4O3S - chains A and P of the 3 polymer chains in the assembly; structure by X-ray diffraction, 1.72 A resolution.

# Chain A
Name: DNA polymerase eta
Source organism: Homo sapiens
Notes: EC 2.7.7.7
UniProt: Q9Y253 (POLH_HUMAN); residue numbers follow UniProt; this construct covers 1-432
Amino-acid sequence (432 residues; numbered 1 to 432; the number before each row is that of its first residue):
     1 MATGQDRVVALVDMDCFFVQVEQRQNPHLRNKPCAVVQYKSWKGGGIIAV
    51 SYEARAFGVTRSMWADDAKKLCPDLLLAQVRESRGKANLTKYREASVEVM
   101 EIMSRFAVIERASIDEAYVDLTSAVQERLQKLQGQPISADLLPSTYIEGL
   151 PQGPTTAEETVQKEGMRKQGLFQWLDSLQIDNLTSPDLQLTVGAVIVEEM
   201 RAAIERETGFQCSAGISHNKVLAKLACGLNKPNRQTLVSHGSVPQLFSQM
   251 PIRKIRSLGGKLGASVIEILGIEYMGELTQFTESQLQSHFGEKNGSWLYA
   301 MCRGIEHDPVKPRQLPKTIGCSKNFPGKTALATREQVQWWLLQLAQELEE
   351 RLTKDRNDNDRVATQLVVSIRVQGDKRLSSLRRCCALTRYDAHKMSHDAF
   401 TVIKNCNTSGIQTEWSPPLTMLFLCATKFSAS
Not modelled in the structure: 155-159
Bound ions: Mg2+ site 1: Asp13, Met14, Asp115 (together with 0KX); Mg2+ site 2: Asp13, Asp115, Glu116 (together with 0KX) (shared with DC8(P) of chain P)
Ligand contacts: 0KX (2'-deoxy-5'-O-[(R)-hydroxy{[(R)-hydroxy(phosphonooxy)phosphoryl]amino}phosphoryl]cytidine): Asp13, Met14, Asp15, Cys16, Phe17, Phe18, Ile48, Ala49, Tyr52, Arg55, Arg61, Ile114, Asp115, Glu116, Lys231
Curated features (UniProtKB/Swiss-Prot):
  - binding site (Mg(2+)): Asp13, Met14, Asp115, Glu116
  - binding site (Mn(2+)): Asp13, Met14, Asp115, Glu116
  - binding site (a 2'-deoxyribonucleoside 5'-triphosphate): Arg61
What the authors report for this chain:
  - binding site for 0KX: Arg61
  - binding site for the 12-nt DNA strand: Gln38
  - specificity-determining residues: Arg61 (proposed by the authors, not directly observed)

# Chain P
Molecule: 8-nt DNA strand
Sequence (8 nucleotides; numbered 1 to 8; the number before each row is that of its first residue):
     1 AGCGTCAC
Bound ions: Mg2+: DC8 (together with 0KX) (shared with Asp13(A), Asp115(A), Glu116(A) of chain A)

# How chain A and chain P interact
Residue-residue contacts - 21 pairs, chain A then chain P:
  Ser113(A) - DC8(P)  hydrogen bond to the phosphate
  Asp115(A) - DC8(P)  phosphate contact
  Glu116(A) - DC8(P)  phosphate contact
  Lys224(A) - DC8(P)  salt bridge to the phosphate
  Ile255(A) - DA7(P)  phosphate contact
  Arg256(A) - DA7(P)  phosphate contact
  Ser257(A) - DC6(P)  phosphate contact
  Ser257(A) - DA7(P)  hydrogen bond to the phosphate
  Leu258(A) - DA7(P)  hydrogen bond to the phosphate
  Gly259(A) - DA7(P)  hydrogen bond to the phosphate
  Gly260(A) - DC6(P)  phosphate contact
  Gly260(A) - DA7(P)  phosphate contact
  Lys261(A) - DT5(P)  salt bridge to the phosphate
  Lys261(A) - DC6(P)  hydrogen bond to the phosphate
  Leu262(A) - DC6(P)  hydrogen bond to the phosphate
  Arg377(A) - DG4(P)  phosphate contact
  Leu381(A) - DC3(P)  phosphate contact
  Arg382(A) - DG2(P)  sugar contact
  Arg382(A) - DC3(P)  hydrogen bond to the phosphate
  Arg383(A) - DG2(P)  phosphate contact
  Cys384(A) - DG2(P)  hydrogen bond to the phosphate
Also at the interface, not in a pair above, chain A (22 interface residues in all): Asp13, Gln365, Leu378, Ser379, Ser380
Also at the interface, not in a pair above, chain P (8 interface residues in all): DA1

# Summary
The interface between chain A and chain P involves 22 residues on one side and 8 on the other; the contacts
include 8 hydrogen bonds and 2 salt bridges. Polar pairs include Ser113(A)-DC8(P), Ser257(A)-DA7(P) and
Leu258(A)-DA7(P). The paper reports a binding site for 0KX at Arg61(A); a binding site for the 12-nt DNA
strand at Gln38(A).
Here chain A is DNA polymerase eta (Homo sapiens) and chain P is an 8-nt DNA strand. Entry 4O3S (Crystal
structure of human polymerase eta extending an 8-oxog dna lesion: post insertion of 8-oxog-dc pair) was
determined by X-ray diffraction (same publication as 4O3N, 4O3O, 4O3P, 4O3Q and 4O3R).
